PDB entry 7M0T | X-ray diffraction, 3.19 A resolution | chains B and A

[Chain B]
Name: Dual specificity mitogen-activated protein kinase kinase 1
Organism: Homo sapiens
Notes: EC 2.7.12.2
UniProt: Q02750 (MP2K1_HUMAN); residue numbers follow UniProt; this construct covers 1-393
Amino-acid sequence (397 residues; each row starts with the number of its first residue; numbers below 1 keep their minus sign (Gly-3 is residue -3)):
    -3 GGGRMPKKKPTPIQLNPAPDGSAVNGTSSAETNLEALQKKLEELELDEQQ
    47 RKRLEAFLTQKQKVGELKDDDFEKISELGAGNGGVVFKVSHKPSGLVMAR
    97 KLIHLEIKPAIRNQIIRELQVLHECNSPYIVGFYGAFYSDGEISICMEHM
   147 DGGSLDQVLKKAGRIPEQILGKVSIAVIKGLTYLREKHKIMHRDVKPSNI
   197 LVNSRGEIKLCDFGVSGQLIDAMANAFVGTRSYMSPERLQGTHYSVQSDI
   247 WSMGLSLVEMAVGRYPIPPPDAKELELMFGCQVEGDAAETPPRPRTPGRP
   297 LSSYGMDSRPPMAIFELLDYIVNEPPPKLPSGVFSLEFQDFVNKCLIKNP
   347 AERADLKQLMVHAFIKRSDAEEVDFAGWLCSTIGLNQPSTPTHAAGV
Unresolved in the structure: -3 to 41, 275-306, 384-393
Sequence notes: expression tag (-3 to 0); engineered mutation Ala218 (Ser in Q02750), Ala222 (Ser in Q02750)
UniProt features mapped onto this chain:
  - region: Glu270 to Pro307 (RAF1-binding)
  - active site: Asp190 (Proton acceptor)
  - binding site (ATP): Leu74 to Val82, Lys97, Met143 to Met146, Ser150 to Gln153, Lys192 to Asn195, Asp208
  - binding site (U0126): Lys97, Asp208 to Val211
  - binding site (K-252a): Glu144 to Met146, Ser194
  - site: Pro8, Ile9 (Cleavage)
  - modified residue: Thr286 (Phosphothreonine), Thr292 (Phosphothreonine), Ser298 (Phosphoserine)
Ion coordination: Mg2+: Asn195, Asp208 (together with AMP-PNP)
Small-molecule neighbours:
  - 3EW (5-[(4-bromo-2-chlorophenyl)amino]-4-fluoro-N-(2-hydroxyethoxy)-1-methyl-1H-benzimidazole-6-carboxamide): Gly79, Gly80, Lys97, Ile99, Leu115, Leu118, Ile126, Val127, Ile141, Met143, Cys207, Asp208, Phe209, Gly210, Val211, Ser212, Leu215, Ile216, Met219
  - AMP-PNP (ANP; phosphoaminophosphonic acid-adenylate ester): Leu74, Gly75, Ala76, Gly77, Asn78, Gly79, Gly80, Val82, Ala95, Lys97, Met143, Glu144, His145, Met146, Gly149, Ser150, Asp152, Gln153, Lys192, Ser194, Asn195, Leu197, Asp208

[Chain A]
Name: Serine/threonine-protein kinase B-raf
Organism: Homo sapiens
Notes: EC 2.7.11.1
UniProt: P15056 (BRAF_HUMAN); residues 445-723 here = UniProt positions 445-723
Amino-acid sequence (283 residues; each row starts with the number of its first residue):
   441 GGGRDSSDDWEIPDGQITVGQRIGSGSFGTVYKGKWHGDVAVKMLNVTAP
   491 TPQQLQAFKNEVGVLRKTRHVNILLFMGYSTKPQLAIVTQWCEGSSLYHH
   541 LHIIETKFEMIKLIDIARQTAQGMDYLHAKSIIHRDLKSNNIFLHEDLTV
   591 KIGDFGLATVKSRWSGSHQFEQLSGSILWMAPEVIRMQDKNPYSFQSDVY
   641 AFGIVLYELMTGQLPYSNINNRDQIIFMVGRGYLSPDLSKVRSNCPKAMK
   691 RLMAECLKKKRDERPLFPQILASIELLARSLPK
Unresolved in the structure: 441-447, 722-723
Sequence notes: expression tag (441-444)
UniProt features mapped onto this chain:
  - active site: Asp576 (Proton acceptor)
  - binding site (ATP): Ile463 to Val471, Lys483
  - modified residue: Ser446 (Phosphoserine), Ser447 (Phosphoserine), Arg671 (Omega-N-methylarginine)
  - cross-link: Lys578 (Glycyl lysine isopeptide (Lys-Gly) (interchain with G-Cter in ubiquitin))
Ion coordination: Mg2+: Asn581, Asp594 (together with AMP-PNP)
Small-molecule neighbours: AMP-PNP (ANP; phosphoaminophosphonic acid-adenylate ester): Ile463, Gly464, Ser465, Gly466, Ser467, Phe468, Gly469, Val471, Ala481, Lys483, Leu514, Thr529, Gln530, Trp531, Cys532, Ser536, His539, Asp576, Lys578, Asn580, Asn581, Phe583, Asp594

[How chain B and chain A interact]
Residue-residue contacts (55; chain B residue first):
  Asn78(B) - Arg662(A)
  Glu102(B) - Tyr538(A)
  Glu102(B) - His539(A)  salt bridge
  Glu102(B) - Ile543(A)
  Ile103(B) - Ile543(A)
  Lys104(B) - His542(A)
  Lys104(B) - Ile543(A)
  Lys104(B) - Glu545(A)
  Pro105(B) - Ile543(A)
  Ile216(B) - Asn660(A)
  Asp217(B) - Asn660(A)  hydrogen bond
  Ala220(B) - Ile617(A)
  Ala220(B) - Asn660(A)
  Asn221(B) - Tyr538(A)  hydrogen bond
  Asn221(B) - Ser616(A)  hydrogen bond
  Asn221(B) - Leu618(A)
  Ala222(B) - Ile617(A)
  Ala222(B) - Arg662(A)
  Phe223(B) - Gly466(A)
  Phe223(B) - Ser467(A)
  Phe223(B) - Lys578(A)
  Phe223(B) - Gly615(A)
  Phe223(B) - Ser616(A)
  Phe223(B) - Arg662(A)  hydrogen bond (backbone-side chain)
  Val224(B) - Leu613(A)
  Val224(B) - Ser614(A)
  Val224(B) - Gly615(A)
  Val224(B) - Ile617(A)
  Val224(B) - Arg662(A)
  Gly225(B) - Arg662(A)
  Ser228(B) - Asp663(A)  hydrogen bond
  Met230(B) - Asn661(A)  hydrogen bond
  Met230(B) - Asp663(A)
  Arg234(B) - Asn661(A)
  Arg234(B) - Gln664(A)
  Leu235(B) - Asp663(A)
  Leu235(B) - Gln664(A)
  Leu235(B) - Phe667(A)
  Leu235(B) - Met668(A)
  Gln236(B) - Phe667(A)
  Gln236(B) - Met668(A)
  Gly237(B) - Gln664(A)
  Ile310(B) - Leu613(A)  hydrophobic
  Phe311(B) - Ile625(A)
  Phe311(B) - Arg626(A)
  Phe311(B) - Ile666(A)
  Phe311(B) - Phe667(A)
  Phe311(B) - Gly670(A)
  Leu314(B) - Asp663(A)
  Leu314(B) - Ile666(A)  hydrophobic
  Leu314(B) - Phe667(A)
  Asp315(B) - Phe667(A)
  Asp315(B) - Arg671(A)  salt bridge
  Val318(B) - Phe667(A)  hydrophobic
  Asn319(B) - Arg671(A)
Also at the interface, not in a pair above, chain B (27 interface residues in all): Arg227, Glu312
Also at the interface, not in a pair above, chain A (31 interface residues in all): Trp619, Gln628, Leu654, Ser657, Ile659

[In short]
27 residues of chain B face 31 of chain A across their interface, with 6 hydrogen bonds and 2 salt bridges.
Polar contacts include Glu102(B)-His539(A), Asp315(B)-Arg671(A) and Asp217(B)-Asn660(A). Ligands of chain B:
compound 3EW and AMP-PNP. Chain A binds AMP-PNP.
Chain B is Dual specificity mitogen-activated protein kinase kinase 1 and chain A is Serine/threonine-protein
kinase B-raf, both from Homo sapiens; the structure, Crystal structure of the BRAF:MEK1 kinases in complex
with AMPPNP and Selumetinib, was determined by X-ray diffraction together with 6V2W, 7M0U, 7M0V, 7M0W, 7M0X,
7M0Y and 7M0Z from the same study.
